PDB entry 3EGY | X-ray diffraction, 2.18 A resolution | chain X

# Chain X
Name: Thymidylate synthase
From: Homo sapiens
Notes: EC 2.1.1.45
UniProt: P04818 (TYSY_HUMAN); residues 1-313 here = UniProt positions 1-313
Sequence (313 residues; row label = number of the first residue in the row):
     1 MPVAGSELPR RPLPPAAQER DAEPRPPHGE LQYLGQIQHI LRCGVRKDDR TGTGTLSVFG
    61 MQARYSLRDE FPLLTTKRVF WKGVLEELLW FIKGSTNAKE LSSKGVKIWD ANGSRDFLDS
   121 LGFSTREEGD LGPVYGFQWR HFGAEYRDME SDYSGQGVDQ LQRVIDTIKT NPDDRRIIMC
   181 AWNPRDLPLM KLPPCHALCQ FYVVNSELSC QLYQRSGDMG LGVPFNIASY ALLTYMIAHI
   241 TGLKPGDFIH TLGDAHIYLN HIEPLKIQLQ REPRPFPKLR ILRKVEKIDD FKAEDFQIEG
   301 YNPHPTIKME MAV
Disordered / not traced: 1-25, 97-133, 144-156, 310-313
Construct notes: engineered mutation Lys-191 (Ala in P04818)
Modified / non-standard residues: Cys-43, Cys-180, Cys-195, Cys-199 (s,s-(2-hydroxyethyl)thiocysteine; CME)
Reported in the primary citation:
  - mutagenesis - A191K, L198P: decreased catalytic activity
  - mutagenesis - A191K: decreased growth in response to medium lacking thymidine
  - binding site for sulfate ion: His-304
  - conformationally variable residues (loop rearrangement, order/disorder transition): Lys-99 to Pro-133, Glu-145 to Gly-157, Ala-181 to Ala-197

# Overview
From the paper: a binding site for sulfate ion at His-304; A191K and L198P reduce catalytic activity.
Chain X is Thymidylate synthase (Homo sapiens); the structure, Crystal Structure of Human Thymidyalte Synthase
A191K with Loop 181-197 stabilized in the inactive conformation, was determined by X-ray diffraction,
deposited together with 3EHI.
